PDB entry 1N7Q | X-ray diffraction, 2.30 A resolution | chain A

# Chain A
Protein: Hyaluronidase
Organism: Streptococcus pneumoniae
Notes: EC 4.2.2.1
Chain sequence (721 residues; row label = number of the first residue in the row):
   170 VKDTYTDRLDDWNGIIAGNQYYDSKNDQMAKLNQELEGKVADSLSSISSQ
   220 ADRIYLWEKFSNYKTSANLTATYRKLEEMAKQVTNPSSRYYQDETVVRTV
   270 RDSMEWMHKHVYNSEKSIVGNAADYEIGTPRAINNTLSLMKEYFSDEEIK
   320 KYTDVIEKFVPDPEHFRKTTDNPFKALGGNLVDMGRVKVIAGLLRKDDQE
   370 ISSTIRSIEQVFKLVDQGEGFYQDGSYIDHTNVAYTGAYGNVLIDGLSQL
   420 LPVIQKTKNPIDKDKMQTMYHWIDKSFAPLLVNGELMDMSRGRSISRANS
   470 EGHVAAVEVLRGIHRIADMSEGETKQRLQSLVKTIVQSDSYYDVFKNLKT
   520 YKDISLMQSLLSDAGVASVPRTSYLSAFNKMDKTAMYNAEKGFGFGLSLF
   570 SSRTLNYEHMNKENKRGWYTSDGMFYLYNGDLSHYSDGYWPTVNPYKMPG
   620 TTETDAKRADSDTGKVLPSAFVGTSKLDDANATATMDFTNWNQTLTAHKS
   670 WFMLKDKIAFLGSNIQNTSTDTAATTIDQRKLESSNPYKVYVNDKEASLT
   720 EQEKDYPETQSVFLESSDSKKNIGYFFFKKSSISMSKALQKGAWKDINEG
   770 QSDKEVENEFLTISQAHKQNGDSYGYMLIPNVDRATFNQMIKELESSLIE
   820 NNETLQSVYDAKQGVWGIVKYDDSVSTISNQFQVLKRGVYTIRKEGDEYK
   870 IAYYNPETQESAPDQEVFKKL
Construct notes: engineered mutation Ala-291 (Trp in 437705), Ala-292 (Trp in 437705)
Modified positions: Asn-580 (glycosylation site)

# In short
Chain A is Hyaluronidase (Streptococcus pneumoniae); the structure, Streptococcus pneumoniae Hyaluronate Lyase
W291A/W292A Double Mutant complex with hyaluronan hexasacchride, was determined by X-ray diffraction,
deposited together with 1N7N, 1N7O, 1N7P and 1N7R.
